Entry 6Z02 (X-ray diffraction, 2.10 A resolution); this record covers chains H and M of the 3 polymer chains in the assembly.

Chain H:
Molecule: Reaction center protein H chain
From: Rhodobacter sphaeroides
UniProtKB: P0C0Y7 (RCEH_RHOSH); residue numbers follow UniProt; this construct covers 10-250
Amino-acid sequence (241 residues; each row starts with the number of its first residue):
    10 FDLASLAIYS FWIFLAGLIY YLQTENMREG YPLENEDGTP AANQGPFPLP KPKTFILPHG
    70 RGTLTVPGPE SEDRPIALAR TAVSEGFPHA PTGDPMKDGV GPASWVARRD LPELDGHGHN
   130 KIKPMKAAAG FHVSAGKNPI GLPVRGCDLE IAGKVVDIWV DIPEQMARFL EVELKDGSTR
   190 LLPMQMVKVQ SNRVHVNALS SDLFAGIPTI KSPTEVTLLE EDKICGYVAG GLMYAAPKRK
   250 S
Unresolved in the structure: 10
Metal / ion sites: Na+: E43 (shared with 1 residue of chain L); K+: M134, A137, F140

Chain M:
Molecule: Reaction center protein M chain
From: Rhodobacter sphaeroides
UniProtKB: P0C0Y9 (RCEM_RHOSH); residues 1-302 here correspond to UniProt positions 2-303 (UniProt number = residue number + 1)
Amino-acid sequence (302 residues; each row starts with the number of its first residue):
     1 AEYQNIFTQV QVRGPADLGM TEDVNLANRS GVGPFSTLLG WFGNAQLGPI YLGSLGVLSL
    61 FSGLMWFFTI GIWFWYQAGW NPAVFLRDLF FFSLEPPAPE YGLSFAAPLK EGGLWLIASF
   121 FMFVAVWSWW GRTYLRAQAL GMGKHTAWAF LSAIWLWMVL GFIRPILMGS WSEAVPYGIF
   181 SHLDWTNNFS LVHGNLFYNP FHGLSIAFLY GSALLFAMHG ATILAVSRFG GERELEQIAD
   241 RGTAAERAAL FWRWTMGFNA TMEGIHRWAI WMAVLVTLTG GIGILLSGTV VDNWYVWGQN
   301 HG
Construct notes: conflict T8 (Ser9 in P0C0Y9)
Curated features (UniProtKB/Swiss-Prot):
  - binding site ((7R,8Z)-bacteriochlorophyll b): H182, H202
  - binding site (Fe cation): H219, E234, H266
  - binding site (a ubiquinone): W252
Metal / ion sites: Fe ion: H219, E234, H266 (shared with 2 residues of chain L)
Ligand contacts:
  - bacteriochlorophyll a (BCL), molecule 1: W66, F67, L89, F90, M122, W157, L160, V175, I179, H182, L183, W185, T186
  - bacteriochlorophyll a (BCL), molecule 2: W66, M122, V126, F150, A153, I154, L156, W157, L160, W185, T186, N187, F189, S190, N195, L196, F197, H202, S205, I206, L209, Y210, V276, T277, G280, G281, G283, I284
  - bacteriochlorophyll a (BCL), molecule 3: T186, F197, L209, Y210
  - bacteriochlorophyll a (BCL), molecule 4: F197, G203, I206, A207, Y210, G211, L214
  - bacteriopheophytin a (BPH), molecule 1: S59, L60, G63, L64, W66, F67, F68, A125, V126, W129, T133, T146, A149, F150, S152, A153, A273, V274, T277
  - bacteriopheophytin a (BPH), molecule 2: Y210, A213, L214, A217, M218, W252, T255, M256
  - speroidenone (SPN): W66, F67, F68, I70, G71, F74, W75, F85, L89, F105, W115, L116, S119, F120, M122, F123, W157, M158, L160, G161, F162, W171, V175, P176, Y177, G178, I179, H182
  - ubiquinone-10 (U10): L214, L215, M218, H219, T222, I223, A245, A248, A249, W252, M256, F258, N259, A260, T261, M262, I265, W268, M272

How chain H and chain M interact:
Residue-residue contacts (118):
  D11(H) - V290(M)
  D11(H) - W297(M)  hydrogen bond
  D11(H) - H301(M)  salt bridge
  L12(H) - V290(M)  hydrophobic
  A13(H) - V291(M)  hydrophobic
  A13(H) - W297(M)
  S14(H) - W297(M)
  A16(H) - F201(M)
  I17(H) - P200(M)  hydrophobic
  I17(H) - F201(M)
  I17(H) - L204(M)  hydrophobic
  F20(H) - L204(M)  hydrophobic
  F20(H) - F208(M)  hydrophobic
  F20(H) - T279(M)
  W21(H) - L204(M)  hydrophobic
  F23(H) - L275(M)  hydrophobic
  L27(H) - W271(M)
  L27(H) - L275(M)  hydrophobic
  Y30(H) - R267(M)  hydrogen bond
  L31(H) - R267(M)
  L31(H) - W268(M)
  Q32(H) - F258(M)
  N35(H) - A260(M)
  N35(H) - T261(M)  hydrogen bond (side chain-backbone)
  N35(H) - G264(M)
  N35(H) - I265(M)  hydrogen bond (side chain-backbone)
  N35(H) - W268(M)
  E38(H) - I238(M)
  E38(H) - R241(M)  salt bridge
  E38(H) - T261(M)
  Y40(H) - R253(M)  hydrogen bond
  L42(H) - R253(M)
  K62(H) - E263(M)  salt bridge
  K62(H) - R267(M)
  F64(H) - I238(M)  hydrophobic
  F64(H) - E263(M)
  L66(H) - A239(M)  hydrophobic
  L73(H) - I238(M)
  L73(H) - A239(M)
  E79(H) - R241(M)  salt bridge
  P111(H) - R247(M)  hydrogen bond (backbone-side chain)
  A112(H) - R247(M)
  S113(H) - T243(M)
  S113(H) - R247(M)  hydrogen bond (backbone-side chain)
  V115(H) - R241(M)
  V115(H) - G242(M)
  V115(H) - T243(M)
  V115(H) - E246(M)
  R117(H) - E236(M)  hydrogen bond (side chain-backbone)
  R117(H) - Q237(M)
  R117(H) - D240(M)  hydrogen bond (side chain-backbone)
  R117(H) - R241(M)
  R117(H) - G242(M)
  R118(H) - E236(M)  salt bridge
  R118(H) - A239(M)
  R118(H) - D240(M)  salt bridge
  E122(H) - R233(M)  salt bridge
  E122(H) - E236(M)
  G125(H) - M20(M)
  H126(H) - M20(M)
  I131(H) - R233(M)
  A138(H) - P15(M)
  G139(H) - R13(M)
  G139(H) - G14(M)
  G139(H) - P15(M)
  F140(H) - R13(M)
  F140(H) - G14(M)
  H141(H) - V12(M)
  H141(H) - R13(M)  hydrogen bond (backbone-backbone)
  V142(H) - V10(M)  hydrophobic
  V142(H) - Q11(M)
  S143(H) - Q11(M)  hydrogen bond (backbone-backbone)
  S143(H) - V12(M)
  S143(H) - R13(M)
  A144(H) - V10(M)
  A144(H) - Q11(M)  hydrogen bond (backbone-backbone)
  A144(H) - T37(M)
  A144(H) - W41(M)  hydrophobic
  G145(H) - Q9(M)
  G145(H) - W41(M)
  K146(H) - V10(M)
  P148(H) - V10(M)
  P172(H) - D17(M)
  E173(H) - N44(M)
  Q174(H) - V12(M)
  Q174(H) - R13(M)
  Q174(H) - G14(M)  hydrogen bond (side chain-backbone)
  Q174(H) - P15(M)  hydrogen bond (side chain-backbone)
  M175(H) - V12(M)
  M175(H) - E232(M)
  A176(H) - V12(M)
  R177(H) - E232(M)  salt bridge
  R177(H) - R233(M)
  M193(H) - Q9(M)
  M193(H) - V10(M)  hydrophobic
  Q194(H) - Y3(M)
  Q194(H) - N5(M)
  Q194(H) - S227(M)  hydrogen bond (side chain-backbone)
  Q194(H) - R228(M)
  M195(H) - R228(M)
  V196(H) - Y3(M)
  V196(H) - Q9(M)  hydrogen bond (backbone-side chain)
  K197(H) - A1(M)
  K197(H) - Q9(M)
  V198(H) - Q9(M)  hydrogen bond (backbone-side chain)
  N206(H) - E2(M)  hydrogen bond
  L227(H) - R233(M)
  L227(H) - E236(M)
  L227(H) - D240(M)
  E230(H) - R233(M)  salt bridge
  D231(H) - G242(M)
  D231(H) - T243(M)  hydrogen bond (side chain-backbone)
  C234(H) - R228(M)  hydrogen bond (side chain-backbone)
  C234(H) - F229(M)
  G235(H) - R247(M)
  A238(H) - F229(M)  hydrophobic
  L241(H) - E2(M)
  L241(H) - R228(M)
Also at the interface, not in a pair above, chain H (72 interface residues in all): L24, E34, R37, E81, G110, W114, K130, M134, V169, P192
Also at the interface, not in a pair above, chain M (55 interface residues in all): G19, N259, L286, W294

In short:
The interface between chain H and chain M involves 72 residues on one side and 55 on the other, with 20
hydrogen bonds and 9 salt bridges. Polar contacts include D11(H)-H301(M), E38(H)-R241(M) and K62(H)-E263(M).
Here chain H is Reaction center protein H chain and chain M is Reaction center protein M chain, both from
Rhodobacter sphaeroides. Entry 6Z02 (Photosynthetic Reaction Center From Rhodobacter Sphaeroides strain RV in
surfo crystallization) was determined by X-ray diffraction, deposited together with 6Z1J and 6Z27.
